6MS3 - chains A and B; structure by X-ray diffraction, 1.95 A resolution.

# Chain A (and B)
Protein: Glycoside Hydrolase Family 43
Source organism: Bacillus licheniformis (strain ATCC 14580 / DSM 13 / JCM 2505 / NBRC 12200 / NCIMB 9375 / NRRL NRS-1264 / Gibson 46)
Notes: chain B of this document is another copy of the same molecule, construct and numbering; everything in this record applies to it too
Reference sequence: Q65MB6 (Q65MB6_BACLD); residues 1-515 here = UniProt positions 1-515
Amino-acid sequence (538 residues; numbered -22 to 515; the number before each row is that of its first residue; numbers below 1 keep their minus sign (Met-22 is residue -22)):
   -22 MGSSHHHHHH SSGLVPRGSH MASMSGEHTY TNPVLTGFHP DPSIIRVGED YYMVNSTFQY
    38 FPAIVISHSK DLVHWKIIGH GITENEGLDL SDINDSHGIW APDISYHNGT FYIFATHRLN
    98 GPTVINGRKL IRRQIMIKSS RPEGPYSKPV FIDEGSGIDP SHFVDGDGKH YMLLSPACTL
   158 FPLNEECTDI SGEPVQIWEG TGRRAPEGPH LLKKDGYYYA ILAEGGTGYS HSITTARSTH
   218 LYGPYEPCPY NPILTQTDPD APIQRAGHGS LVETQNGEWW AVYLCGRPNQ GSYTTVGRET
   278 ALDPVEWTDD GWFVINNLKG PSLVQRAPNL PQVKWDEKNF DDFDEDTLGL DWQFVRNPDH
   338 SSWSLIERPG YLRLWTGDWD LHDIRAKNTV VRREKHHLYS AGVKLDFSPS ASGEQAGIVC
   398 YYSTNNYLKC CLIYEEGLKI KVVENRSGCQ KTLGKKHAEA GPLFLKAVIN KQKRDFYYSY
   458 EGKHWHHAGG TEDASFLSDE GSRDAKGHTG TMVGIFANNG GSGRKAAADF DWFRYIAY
Unresolved in the structure: -22 to 3 (chain B: -22 to 4)
Differences from the reference sequence: initiating methionine (-22); expression tag (-21 to 0); engineered mutation Ser247 (Lys in Q65MB6)
Ion coordination: Ca2+: Asp319, Gly347, Asp508

# Chain A / chain B interface
Contacting residue pairs - 39 pairs, chain A then chain B:
  Thr8(A) with Glu458(B); Lys460(B), hydrogen bond (backbone-side chain)
  Asn9(A) with Lys460(B); His461(B)
  Pro10(A) with Lys460(B), hydrogen bond (backbone-side chain)
  Pro239(A) with His461(B)
  Ile240(A) with His461(B)
  Arg264(A) with His461(B)
  Leu300(A) with His461(B)
  Leu375(A) with Lys443(B)
  Ser377(A) with Tyr515(B), hydrogen bond (side chain-backbone)
  Lys443(A) with Leu375(B); Tyr515(B), hydrogen bond (side chain-backbone)
  Val445(A) with Asn447(B); Tyr515(B), hydrophobic
  Asn447(A) with Tyr454(B), hydrogen bond
  Lys448(A) with Trp462(B), hydrogen bond (side chain-backbone)
  Lys450(A) with Lys450(B)
  Tyr454(A) with Asn447(B), hydrogen bond
  Glu458(A) with Thr8(B); Leu300(B)
  Lys460(A) with Thr8(B), hydrogen bond (side chain-backbone); Asn9(B); Pro10(B), hydrogen bond (side chain-backbone)
  His461(A) with Asn9(B); Pro239(B); Ile240(B); Arg264(B); Leu300(B)
  Trp462(A) with Lys448(B), hydrogen bond (backbone-side chain)
  Ile513(A) with Ile513(B), hydrophobic; Ala514(B); Tyr515(B), hydrophobic
  Ala514(A) with Ile513(B)
  Tyr515(A) with Ser377(B), hydrogen bond (backbone-side chain); Lys443(B), hydrogen bond (backbone-side chain); Val445(B), hydrophobic; Ile513(B), hydrophobic; Tyr515(B), hydrophobic
Also at the interface, not in a pair above, chain A (24 interface residues in all): Thr13, Val301
Also at the interface, not in a pair above, chain B (24 interface residues in all): Thr13, Val301

# Overview
Chain A and chain B each contribute 24 residues to their interface; the contacts include 12 hydrogen bonds.
Polar pairs include Thr8(A)-Lys460(B), Pro10(A)-Lys460(B) and Ser377(A)-Tyr515(B). Asp319(A), Gly347(A) and
Asp508(A) form the Ca2+ site.
Chain A and chain B are both Glycoside Hydrolase Family 43 (Bacillus licheniformis (strain ATCC 14580 / DSM 13
/ JCM 2505 / NBRC 12200 / NCIMB 9375 / NRRL NRS-1264 / Gibson 46)); the structure, Crystal structure of the
GH43 protein BlXynB mutant (K247S) from Bacillus licheniformis, was determined by X-ray diffraction (same
publication as 6MS2).
